Entry 4DR7 (X-ray diffraction, 3.75 A resolution); this record covers chains A and C of the 25 polymer chains in the assembly.

Chain A:
Molecule: 16S rRNA
Organism: Thermus thermophilus
Sequence (1522 nucleotides; row label = number of the first residue in the row; note: 42 numbers in that range are skipped by the numbering (no residue carries them; nothing is unmodelled there); a row labelled like 190A-190L holds insertion residues (190A, then the next letters in order); numbering starts at 0):
     0 UUUGUUGGAGAGUUUGAUCCUGGCUCAGGGUGAACGCUGGCGGCGUGCCU
    50 AAGACAUGCAAGUCGUGCGGG
    73 CCGCGGGGUUUU
    88 ACUCCG
    95 UGGUC
   101 AGCGGCGGACGGGUGAGUAACGCGUGGGU
  129A G
   130 ACCUACCCGGAAGAGGGGGACAACCCGGGGAAACUCGGGCUAAUCCCCCA
   180 UGUGGACCCGC
190A-190L CCCUUGGGGUGU
   191 GUCCAAAGGGCUUU
   216 GCCCGCUUCCGGAUGGGCCCGCGUCCCAUCAGCUAGUUGGUGGGGUAAUG
   266 GCCCACCAAGGCGACGACGGGUAGCCGGUCUGAGAGGAUGGCCGGCCACA
   316 GGGGCACUGAGACACGGGCCCCACUCCUACGGGAGGCAGCAGUUAGGAAU
   366 CUUCCGCAAUGGGCGCAAGCCUGACGGAGCGACGCCGCUUGGAGGAAGAA
   416 GCCCUUCGGGGUGUAAACUCCUGAA
   442 CCCGGGACGAAACCCCCGACGA
   474 GGGGACUGACGGUACCGGG
   494 GUAAUAGCGCCGGCCAACUCCGUGCCAGCAGCCGCGGUAAUACGGAGGGC
   544 GCGAGCGUUACCCGGAUUCACUGGGCGUAAAGGGCGUGUAGGCGGCCUGG
   594 GGCGUCCCAUGUGAAAGACCACGGCUCAACCGUGGGGGAGCGUGGGAUAC
   644 GCUCAGGCUAGACGGUGGGAGAGGGUGGUGGAAUUCCCGGAGUAGCGGUG
   694 AAAUGCGCAGAUACCGGGAGGAACGCCGAUGGCGAAGGCAGCCACCUGGU
   744 CCACCCGUGACGCUGAGGCGCGAAAGCGUGGGGAGCAAACCGGAUUAGAU
   794 ACCCGGGUAGUCCACGCCCUAAACGAUGCGCGCUAGGUCUCUGGGUCU
   848 CCUGGGGGCCGAAGCUAACGCGUUAAGCGCGCCGCCUGGGGAGUACGGCC
   898 GCAAGGCUGAAACUCAAAGGAAUUGACGGGGGCCCGCACAAGCGGUGGAG
   948 CAUGUGGUUUAAUUCGAAGXAACGCGAAGAACCUUACCAGGCCUUGACAU
   998 GCUAGG
 1003A G
  1004 AACCCGGGUGAAAGCCUGGGGUGCCCC
1030A-1030D GCGA
  1031 GGGGAGCCCUAGCACAGGUGCUGCAUGGCCGUCGUCAGCUCGUGCCGUGA
  1081 GGUGUUGGGUUAAGUCCCGCAACGAGCGCAACCCCCGCCGUUAGUUGCCA
  1131 GCGGUUCGGCCGGGCACUCUAACGGGACUGCCCGCGAAA
  1171 GCGGGAGGAAGGAGGGGACGACGUCUGGUCAGCAUGGCCCUUACGGCCUG
  1221 GGCGACACACGUGCUACAAUGCCCACUACAAAGCGAUGCCACCCGGCAAC
  1271 GGGGAGCUAAUCGCAAAAAGGUGGGCCCAGUUCGGAUUGGGGUCUGCAAC
  1321 CCGACCCCAUGAAGCCGGAAUCGCUAGUAAUCGCGGAUCAG
 1361A C
  1362 CAUGCCGCGGUGAAUACGUUCCCGGGCCUUGUACACACXGCCXGUXACGC
  1412 CAUGGGAGCGGGCUCUACCCGAAGUCGCCGGG
  1446 AGCCUACGGG
  1459 CAGGCGCCGAGGGUAGGGCCCGUGACUGGGGCGAAGUCGUAACAAGGUAG
  1509 CUGUACCGGAAGGUGCGGCUGGAUCCACUCCUUUCU
Not modelled in the structure: 0-4, 1541-1544
Modified / non-standard residues: PSU (pseudouridine-5'-monophosphate) at position 516, 7MG (7N-methyl-8-hydroguanosine-5'-monophosphate) at position 527, M2G (N2-dimethylguanosine-5'-monophosphate) at position 966, 5MC (5-methylcytidine-5'-monophosphate) at position 967, 2MG (2N-methylguanosine-5'-monophosphate) at position 1207, 5MC (5-methylcytidine-5'-monophosphate) at position 1400, 4OC (4n,o2'-methylcytidine-5'-monophosphate) at position 1402, 5MC (5-methylcytidine-5'-monophosphate) at position 1404, 5MC (5-methylcytidine-5'-monophosphate) at position 1407, UR3 (3-methyluridine-5'-monophoshate) at position 1498, MA6 (6N-dimethyladenosine-5'-monophoshate) at position 1518, MA6 (6N-dimethyladenosine-5'-monophoshate) at position 1519, PSU (pseudouridine-5'-monophosphate) at position 1540, PSU (pseudouridine-5'-monophosphate) at position 1541
Sequence notes: conflict C1534 (A2157 in M26923.1), A1535 (C2158 in M26923.1)
Metal / ion sites: Mg2+ site 1 near U5 (its only coordinating residue here); Mg2+ site 2: U12, G21; Mg2+ site 3 near G21 (its only coordinating residue here); Mg2+ site 4: C48, G115; Mg2+ site 5: A59, U387; Mg2+ site 6 near G61 (its only coordinating residue here); Mg2+ site 7 near U62 (its only coordinating residue here); Mg2+ site 8 near U65 (its only coordinating residue here); Mg2+ site 9: G107, G324, G326; Mg2+ site 10 near A109 (its only coordinating residue here); Mg2+ site 11 near G111 (its only coordinating residue here); Mg2+ site 12 near G113 (its only coordinating residue here); 102 more Mg2+ sites not listed
Small-molecule neighbours: streptomycin (SRY): U12, U13, U14, C526, 7MG_527, C912, A913, A914, A915, C1490, G1491

Chain C:
Name: 30S ribosomal protein S3
Organism: Thermus thermophilus
Reference sequence: P80372 (CRS3_THET8); residue numbers follow UniProt; this construct covers 1-239
Sequence (239 residues; row label = number of the first residue in the row):
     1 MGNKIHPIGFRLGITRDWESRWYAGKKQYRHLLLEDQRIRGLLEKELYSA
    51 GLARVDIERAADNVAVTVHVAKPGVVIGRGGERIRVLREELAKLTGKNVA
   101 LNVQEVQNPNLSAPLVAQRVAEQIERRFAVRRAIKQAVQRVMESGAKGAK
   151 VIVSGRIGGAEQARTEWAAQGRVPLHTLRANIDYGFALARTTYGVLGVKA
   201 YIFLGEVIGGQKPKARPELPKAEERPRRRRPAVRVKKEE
Not modelled in the structure: 1, 209-239

How chain A and chain C interact:
Pairs across the interface (68):
  U421(A) - Arg126(C)  base contact
  U421(A) - Arg127(C)  base contact
  A532(A) - Thr192(C)  base contact
  A1055(A) - Arg156(C)  hydrogen bond to the sugar
  A1055(A) - Glu161(C)  hydrogen bond to the sugar
  A1055(A) - Tyr193(C)  base contact
  A1055(A) - Gly194(C)  base contact
  U1056(A) - Glu161(C)  phosphate contact
  U1056(A) - Gln162(C)  phosphate contact
  U1056(A) - Ala163(C)  hydrogen bond to the phosphate
  U1056(A) - Val195(C)  hydrogen bond to the sugar
  G1057(A) - Ser154(C)  sugar contact
  G1057(A) - Gly155(C)  hydrogen bond to the phosphate
  G1057(A) - Ala163(C)  phosphate contact
  G1057(A) - Leu188(C)  sugar contact
  G1057(A) - Val195(C)  sugar contact
  G1057(A) - Gly197(C)  phosphate contact
  G1058(A) - Ser154(C)  phosphate contact
  G1058(A) - Phe186(C)  sugar contact
  G1058(A) - Gly197(C)  phosphate contact
  G1058(A) - Lys199(C)  phosphate contact
  C1059(A) - Lys199(C)  salt bridge to the phosphate
  C1060(A) - Gly2(C)  base contact
  C1060(A) - Asn3(C)  phosphate contact
  C1060(A) - Lys4(C)  phosphate contact
  C1060(A) - Ile5(C)  phosphate contact
  G1061(A) - Gly2(C)  hydrogen bond to the base
  U1062(A) - Gly2(C)  hydrogen bond to the base
  U1062(A) - Asn3(C)  hydrogen bond to the base
  U1065(A) - His176(C)  base contact
  G1106(A) - Gly171(C)  sugar contact
  G1106(A) - Arg172(C)  phosphate contact
  C1107(A) - Lys150(C)  sugar contact
  C1107(A) - Arg172(C)  phosphate contact
  C1107(A) - Val173(C)  hydrogen bond to the phosphate
  C1107(A) - Pro174(C)  phosphate contact
  G1108(A) - Pro174(C)  phosphate contact
  G1108(A) - Leu175(C)  hydrogen bond to the phosphate
  G1108(A) - His176(C)  hydrogen bond to the phosphate
  C1109(A) - His176(C)  salt bridge to the phosphate
  A1111(A) - His176(C)  hydrogen bond to the base
  A1111(A) - Thr177(C)  hydrogen bond to the base
  A1111(A) - Arg179(C)  base contact
  C1112(A) - His176(C)  hydrogen bond to the base
  C1112(A) - Thr177(C)  base contact
  C1112(A) - Leu178(C)  hydrogen bond to the base
  C1112(A) - Arg179(C)  hydrogen bond to the base
  C1113(A) - Ile14(C)  sugar contact
  C1189(A) - Phe10(C)  sugar contact
  C1189(A) - His176(C)  sugar contact
  G1190(A) - Asn3(C)  hydrogen bond to the phosphate
  G1190(A) - Lys4(C)  phosphate contact
  G1190(A) - Ile5(C)  hydrogen bond to the phosphate
  A1191(A) - Asn3(C)  hydrogen bond to the phosphate
  A1191(A) - Lys4(C)  salt bridge to the phosphate
  C1192(A) - Lys4(C)  salt bridge to the phosphate
  C1192(A) - Trp167(C)  hydrogen bond to the phosphate
  G1193(A) - Asn3(C)  hydrogen bond to the base
  G1193(A) - Trp167(C)  phosphate contact
  U1196(A) - Gln162(C)  base contact
  U1205(A) - Arg190(C)  salt bridge to the phosphate
  G1206(A) - Thr191(C)  sugar contact
  G1206(A) - Thr192(C)  phosphate contact
  G1206(A) - Tyr193(C)  sugar contact
  G1206(A) - Gly194(C)  hydrogen bond to the sugar
  G1255(A) - Lys26(C)  phosphate contact
  A1256(A) - Lys26(C)  salt bridge to the phosphate
  A1256(A) - Lys27(C)  salt bridge to the phosphate
Interface residues without a listed pair, chain A (34 interface residues in all): A533, C1063, A1110, A1204, 2MG_1207, U1257
Interface residues without a listed pair, chain C (40 interface residues in all): Tyr184, Leu196, Val198

Overview:
34 residues of chain A and 40 residues of chain C are in contact, with 22 hydrogen bonds and 7 salt bridges.
Polar contacts include G1061(A)-Gly2(C), U1062(A)-Gly2(C) and U1062(A)-Asn3(C). Bound to chain A:
streptomycin. U12(A) and G21(A) form the Mg2+ site 2.
Chain A is 16S rRNA and chain C is 30S ribosomal protein S3, both from Thermus thermophilus; the structure,
Crystal structure of the Thermus thermophilus (HB8) 30S ribosomal subunit with codon, crystallographically
disordered near-cognate transfer ..., was determined by X-ray diffraction, deposited together with 4DR1, 4DR2,
4DR3, 4DR4, 4DR5 and 4DR6.
